7MFD - chains A and B of the 4 polymer chains in the assembly; structure by electron microscopy, 3.66 A resolution.

[Chain A]
Protein: Serine/threonine-protein kinase B-raf
Source organism: Homo sapiens
Notes: EC 2.7.11.1
Reference sequence: P15056 (BRAF_HUMAN); residue numbers follow UniProt; this construct covers 1-766
Chain sequence (766 residues; each row starts with the number of its first residue):
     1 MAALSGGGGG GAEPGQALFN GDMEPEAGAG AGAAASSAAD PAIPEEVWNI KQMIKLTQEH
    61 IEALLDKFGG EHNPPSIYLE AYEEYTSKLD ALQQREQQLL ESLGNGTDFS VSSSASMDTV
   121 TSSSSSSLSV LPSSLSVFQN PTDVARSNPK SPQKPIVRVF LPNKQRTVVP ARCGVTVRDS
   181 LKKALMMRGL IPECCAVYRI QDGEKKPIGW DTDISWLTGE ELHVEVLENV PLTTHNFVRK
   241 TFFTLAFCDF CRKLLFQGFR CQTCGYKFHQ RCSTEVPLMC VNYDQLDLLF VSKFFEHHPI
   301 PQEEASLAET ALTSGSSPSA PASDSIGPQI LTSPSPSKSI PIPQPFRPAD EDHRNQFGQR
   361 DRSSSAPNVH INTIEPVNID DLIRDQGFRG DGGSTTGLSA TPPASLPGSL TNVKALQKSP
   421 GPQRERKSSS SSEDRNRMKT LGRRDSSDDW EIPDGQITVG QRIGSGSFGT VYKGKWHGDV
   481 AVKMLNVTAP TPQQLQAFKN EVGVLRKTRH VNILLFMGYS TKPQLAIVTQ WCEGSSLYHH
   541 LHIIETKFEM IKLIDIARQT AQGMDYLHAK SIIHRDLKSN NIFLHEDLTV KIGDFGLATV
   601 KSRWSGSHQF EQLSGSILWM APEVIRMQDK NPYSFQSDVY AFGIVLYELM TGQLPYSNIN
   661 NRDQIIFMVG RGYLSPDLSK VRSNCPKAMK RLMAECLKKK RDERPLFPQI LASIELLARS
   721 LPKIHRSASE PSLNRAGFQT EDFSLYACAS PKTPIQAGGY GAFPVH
Not modelled in the structure: 1-155, 202-203, 228-234, 274-359, 371-448, 739-766
Modified positions: Ser365 (phosphoserine; SEP); Ser729 (phosphoserine; SEP)
Bound ions: Zn2+ site 1: Cys248, Cys251, Cys272; Zn2+ site 2: Cys261, Cys264
Swiss-Prot annotation at these positions:
  - zinc finger: Thr234 to Cys280 (Phorbol-ester/DAG-type)
  - active site: Asp576 (Proton acceptor)
  - binding site (Zn(2+)): His235, Cys248, Cys251, Cys261, Cys264, His269, Cys272, Cys280
  - binding site (ATP): Ile463 to Val471, Lys483
  - site (Breakpoint for translocation to form KIAA1549-BRAF fusion protein): Asp380, Asp381, Met438, Lys439
  - modified residue: Ala2 (N-acetylalanine), Ser151 (Phosphoserine), Ser333 (Phosphoserine), Ser365 (Phosphoserine), Thr373 (Phosphothreonine), Thr396 (Phosphothreonine), Ser399 (Phosphoserine), Thr401 (Phosphothreonine), Ser446 (Phosphoserine), Ser447 (Phosphoserine), Arg671 (Omega-N-methylarginine), Ser729 (Phosphoserine), Ser750 (Phosphoserine), Thr753 (Phosphothreonine)
  - cross-link: Lys578 (Glycyl lysine isopeptide (Lys-Gly) (interchain with G-Cter in ubiquitin))
Reported in the primary citation:
  - contacts within the chain: Asn163-Ser679 (hydrogen bond)
  - mutagenesis - M186W/M187W: increased growth
  - mutagenesis - R158A, R166A, R188L: decreased binding to KRAS
  - mutagenesis - M186K/M187V, M186W/M187W: increased binding to KRAS

[Chain B]
Protein: Dual specificity mitogen-activated protein kinase kinase 1
Source organism: Homo sapiens
Notes: EC 2.7.12.2
Reference sequence: Q02750 (MP2K1_HUMAN); numbering as in UniProt (aligned over 1-393)
Chain sequence (393 residues; each row starts with the number of its first residue):
     1 MPKKKPTPIQ LNPAPDGSAV NGTSSAETNL EALQKKLEEL ELDEQQRKRL EAFLTQKQKV
    61 GELKDDDFEK ISELGAGNGG VVFKVSHKPS GLVMARKLIH LEIKPAIRNQ IIRELQVLHE
   121 CNSPYIVGFY GAFYSDGEIS ICMEHMDGGS LDQVLKKAGR IPEQILGKVS IAVIKGLTYL
   181 REKHKIMHRD VKPSNILVNS RGEIKLCDFG VSGQLIDSMA NSFVGTRSYM SPERLQGTHY
   241 SVQSDIWSMG LSLVEMAVGR YPIPPPDAKE LELMFGCQVE GDAAETPPRP RTPGRPLSSY
   301 GMDSRPPMAI FELLDYIVNE PPPKLPSGVF SLEFQDFVNK CLIKNPAERA DLKQLMVHAF
   361 IKRSDAEEVD FAGWLCSTIG LNQPSTPTHA AGV
Not modelled in the structure: 1-51, 268-306, 384-393
Residues lining bound ligands: ch5126766 (CHU; N-(3-fluoro-4-{[4-methyl-2-oxo-7-(pyrimidin-2-yloxy)-2H-chromen-3-yl]methyl}pyridin-2-yl)-N'-methylsulfuric diamide): Lys97, Leu118, Ile126, Val127, Phe129, Ile141, Met143, His188, Arg189, Asp190, Cys207, Asp208, Phe209, Gly210, Val211, Ser212, Leu215, Ile216, Met219, Phe223, Met230, Arg234
Swiss-Prot annotation at these positions:
  - region: Glu270 to Pro307 (RAF1-binding)
  - active site: Asp190 (Proton acceptor)
  - binding site (ATP): Leu74 to Val82, Lys97, Met143 to Met146, Ser150 to Gln153, Lys192 to Asn195, Asp208
  - binding site (U0126): Lys97, Asp208 to Val211
  - binding site (K-252a): Glu144 to Met146, Ser194
  - site: Pro8, Ile9 (Cleavage)
  - modified residue: Ser218 (Phosphoserine), Ser222 (Phosphoserine), Thr286 (Phosphothreonine), Thr292 (Phosphothreonine), Ser298 (Phosphoserine)

[How chain A and chain B interact]
Residue-residue contacts (37; chain A residue first):
  Tyr538(A) with Glu102(B), hydrogen bond (side chain-backbone)
  His542(A) with Lys104(B), hydrogen bond
  Ile543(A) with Glu102(B)
  Leu613(A) with Ile310(B), hydrophobic
  Gly615(A) with Val224(B)
  Ile625(A) with Phe311(B)
  Ser657(A) with Asp217(B)
  Ile659(A) with Asp217(B)
  Asn660(A) with Asp217(B)
  Asn661(A) with Ala220(B); Met230(B); Arg234(B)
  Arg662(A) with Ala220(B), hydrogen bond (side chain-backbone); Asn221(B), hydrogen bond (side chain-backbone); Ser222(B); Phe223(B); Val224(B)
  Asp663(A) with Ser228(B); Met230(B); Leu235(B); Leu314(B)
  Gln664(A) with Arg234(B); Leu235(B); Gln236(B); Gly237(B), hydrogen bond (side chain-backbone)
  Ile665(A) with Asn221(B)
  Ile666(A) with Phe311(B)
  Phe667(A) with Leu235(B); Phe311(B); Val318(B), hydrophobic
  Met668(A) with Leu235(B); Gln236(B); Gly237(B)
  Gly670(A) with Phe311(B)
  Arg671(A) with Phe311(B); Asp315(B), salt bridge
  Tyr673(A) with Gln236(B)
Also at the interface, not in a pair above, chain A (24 interface residues in all): Ile617, Leu618, Arg626, Gln628
Also at the interface, not in a pair above, chain B (25 interface residues in all): Ile103, Gly213, Ile216, Thr238, Ala309, Glu312

[In short]
Chain A and chain B form an interface of 24 and 25 residues respectively; the contacts include 5 hydrogen
bonds and 1 salt bridge. Polar contacts include Arg671(A)-Asp315(B), Tyr538(A)-Glu102(B) and
His542(A)-Lys104(B). From the paper: R158A, R166A and R188L of chain A reduce binding to KRAS; contacts within
the chain involving Asn163(A) and Ser679(A); 5 substitutions were tested in all.
Chain A is Serine/threonine-protein kinase B-raf and chain B is Dual specificity mitogen-activated protein
kinase kinase 1, both from Homo sapiens; the structure, Autoinhibited BRAF:(14-3-3)2:MEK complex with the BRAF
RBD resolved, was determined by electron microscopy, deposited together with 7MFE and 7MFF.
